5JQU - chains A and E of the 8 polymer chains in the assembly; structure by X-ray diffraction, 2.16 A resolution.

Chain A (and E):
Name: Bifunctional cytochrome P450/NADPH--P450 reductase
From: Bacillus megaterium (strain ATCC 14581 / DSM 32 / JCM 2506 / NBRC 15308 / NCIMB 9376 / NCTC 10342 / VKM B-512)
Notes: EC 1.14.14.1, 1.6.2.4; fragment: heme domain, residues 2-456; chain E of this document is another copy of the same molecule, construct and numbering; everything in this record applies to it too
Reference sequence: P14779 (CPXB_BACMB); residues 1-463 here correspond to UniProt positions 2-464 (UniProt number = residue number + 1)
Chain sequence (471 residues; each row starts with the number of its first residue):
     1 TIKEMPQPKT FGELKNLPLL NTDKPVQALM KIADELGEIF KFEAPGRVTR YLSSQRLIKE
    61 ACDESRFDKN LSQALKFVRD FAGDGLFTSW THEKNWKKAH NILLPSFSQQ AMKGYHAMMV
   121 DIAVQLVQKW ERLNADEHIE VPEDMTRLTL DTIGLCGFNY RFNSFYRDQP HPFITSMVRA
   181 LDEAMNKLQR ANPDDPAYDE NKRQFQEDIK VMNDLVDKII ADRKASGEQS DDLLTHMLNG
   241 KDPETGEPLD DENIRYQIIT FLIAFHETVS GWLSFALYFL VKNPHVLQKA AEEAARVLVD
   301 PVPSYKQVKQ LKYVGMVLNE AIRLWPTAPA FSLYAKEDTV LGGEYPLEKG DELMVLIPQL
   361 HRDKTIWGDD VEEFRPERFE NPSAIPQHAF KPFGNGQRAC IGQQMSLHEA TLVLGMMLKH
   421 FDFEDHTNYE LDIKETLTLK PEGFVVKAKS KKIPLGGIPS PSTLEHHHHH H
Not modelled in the structure: 226-228, 456-471 (chain E: 1, 227-229, 456-471)
Sequence notes: engineered mutation Phe-265 (Gly266 in P14779), Val-269 (Thr270 in P14779), Trp-272 (Leu273 in P14779), Ile-322 (Leu323 in P14779), Met-405 (Phe406 in P14779), Ser-406 (Ala407 in P14779); expression tag (464-471)
Metal / ion sites: fe(III) deuteroporphyrin ix Fe near Cys-400 (its only coordinating residue here)
Small-molecule neighbours: fe(III) deuteroporphyrin ix (FDE): Lys-69, Leu-75, Leu-86, Phe-87, Trp-96, Phe-107, Thr-260, Phe-261, Ala-264, Phe-265, Thr-268, Val-269, Trp-272, Thr-327, Ala-328, Phe-331, Ile-357, Pro-392, Phe-393, Gly-394, Arg-398, Ala-399, Cys-400, Ile-401, Gly-402, Ser-406
UniProt features mapped onto this chain:
  - binding site ((9Z)-hexadecenoate): Tyr-51
  - binding site (heme): Cys-400
  - site: Thr-268 (Important for catalytic activity)

How chain A and chain E interact:
Residue-residue contacts - 4 pairs, chain A then chain E:
  Leu-104(A) / Asp-369(E)
  Gln-109(A) / Asp-370(E)  hydrogen bond
  Pro-243(A) / Asp-34(E)
  Pro-243(A) / Glu-35(E)
Other interface residues (no listed pair), chain A (4 interface residues in all): Glu-244
Other interface residues (no listed pair), chain E (5 interface residues in all): Arg-375

Overview:
The interface between chain A and chain E involves 4 residues on one side and 5 on the other; the contacts
include 1 hydrogen bond. Its one hydrogen-bonded contact is Gln-109(A)/Asp-370(E). Ligands of chain A: fe(III)
deuteroporphyrin ix.
Both chains are Bifunctional cytochrome P450/NADPH--P450 reductase (Bacillus megaterium (strain ATCC 14581 /
DSM 32 / JCM 2506 / NBRC 15308 / NCIMB 9376 / NCTC 10342 / VKM B-512)). Entry 5JQU (Crystal structure of
Cytochrome P450 BM3 heme domain G265F/T269V/L272W/L322I/F405M/A406S (WIVS-FM) variant with iron(III)
deuteroporphyrin IX bound) was determined by X-ray diffraction together with 5JQV from the same study.
